PDB entry 7CWN | electron microscopy, 3.20 A resolution | chains A and C of the 15 polymer chains in the assembly

== Chain A (and C) ==
Name: Spike glycoprotein
Source organism: Severe acute respiratory syndrome coronavirus 2
Notes: chain C of this document is another copy of the same molecule, construct and numbering; everything in this record applies to it too
UniProtKB: P0DTC2 (SPIKE_SARS2); residue numbers follow UniProt; this construct covers 1-1273
Sequence (1273 residues; numbered 1 to 1273; the number before each row is that of its first residue):
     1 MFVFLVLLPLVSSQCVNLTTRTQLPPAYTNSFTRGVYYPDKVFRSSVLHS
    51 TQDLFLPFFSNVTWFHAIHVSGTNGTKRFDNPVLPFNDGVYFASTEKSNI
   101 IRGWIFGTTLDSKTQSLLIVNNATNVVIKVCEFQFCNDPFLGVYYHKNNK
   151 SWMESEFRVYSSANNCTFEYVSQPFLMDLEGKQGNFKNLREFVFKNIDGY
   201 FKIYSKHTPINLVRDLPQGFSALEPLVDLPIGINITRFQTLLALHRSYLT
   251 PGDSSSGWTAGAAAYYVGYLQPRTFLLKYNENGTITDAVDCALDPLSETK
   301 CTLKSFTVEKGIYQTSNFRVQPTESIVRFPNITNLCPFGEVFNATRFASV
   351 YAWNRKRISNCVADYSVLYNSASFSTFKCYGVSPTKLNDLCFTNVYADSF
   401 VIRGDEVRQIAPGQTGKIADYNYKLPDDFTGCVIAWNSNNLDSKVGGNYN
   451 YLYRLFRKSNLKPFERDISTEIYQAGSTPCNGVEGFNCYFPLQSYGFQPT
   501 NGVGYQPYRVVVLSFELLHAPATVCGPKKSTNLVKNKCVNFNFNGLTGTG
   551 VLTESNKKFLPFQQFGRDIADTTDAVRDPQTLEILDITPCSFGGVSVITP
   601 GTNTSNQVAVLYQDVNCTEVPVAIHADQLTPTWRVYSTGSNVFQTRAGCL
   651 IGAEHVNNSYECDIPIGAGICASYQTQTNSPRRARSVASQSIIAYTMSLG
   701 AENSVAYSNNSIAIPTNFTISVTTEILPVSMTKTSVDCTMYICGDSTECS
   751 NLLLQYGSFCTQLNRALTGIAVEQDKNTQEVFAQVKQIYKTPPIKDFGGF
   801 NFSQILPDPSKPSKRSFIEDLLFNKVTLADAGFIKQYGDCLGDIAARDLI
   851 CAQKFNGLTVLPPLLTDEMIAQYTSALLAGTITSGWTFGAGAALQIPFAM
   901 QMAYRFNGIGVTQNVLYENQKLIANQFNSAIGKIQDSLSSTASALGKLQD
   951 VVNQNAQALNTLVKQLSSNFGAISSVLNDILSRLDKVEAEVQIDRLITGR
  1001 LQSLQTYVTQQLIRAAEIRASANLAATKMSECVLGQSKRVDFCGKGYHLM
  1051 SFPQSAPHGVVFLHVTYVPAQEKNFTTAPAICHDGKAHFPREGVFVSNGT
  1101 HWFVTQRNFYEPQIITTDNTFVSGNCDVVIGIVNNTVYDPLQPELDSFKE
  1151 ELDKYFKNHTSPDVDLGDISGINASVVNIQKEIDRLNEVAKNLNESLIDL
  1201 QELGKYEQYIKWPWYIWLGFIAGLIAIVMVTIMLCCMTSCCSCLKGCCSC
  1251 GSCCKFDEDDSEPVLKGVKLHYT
Not modelled in the structure: 1-13, 252-255, 331-333, 528-530, 621-640, 677-688, 828-847, 1148-1273
Disulfides: Cys15-Cys136, Cys131-Cys166, Cys291-Cys301, Cys336-Cys361, Cys379-Cys432, Cys391-Cys525, Cys480-Cys488, Cys617-Cys649, Cys662-Cys671, Cys738-Cys760, Cys743-Cys749, Cys1032-Cys1043, Cys1082-Cys1126
Covalent attachments: N-acetylglucosamine (NAG) linked to Asn61, Asn234, Asn603, Asn616, Asn657, Asn709, Asn717, Asn801, Asn1074, Asn1098, Asn1134
What the authors report for this chain:
  - mutagenesis - N354D/D364Y, V367F, R408I, W436R: unchanged binding to P17

== How chain A and chain C interact ==
Contacting residue pairs - 141 pairs, chain A then chain C:
  Gln314(A) - Ser735(C)
  Asn317(A) - Asp737(C)
  Arg319(A) - Asp745(C)  salt bridge
  Lys558(A) - Phe43(C)
  Lys558(A) - Asn282(C)
  Phe559(A) - Phe43(C)  hydrophobic
  Leu560(A) - Tyr38(C)  hydrophobic
  Leu560(A) - Phe43(C)
  Leu560(A) - Gly283(C)
  Phe562(A) - Tyr38(C)  hydrophobic
  Phe562(A) - Asp40(C)
  Phe562(A) - Lys41(C)
  Phe562(A) - Glu224(C)
  Phe562(A) - Pro225(C)  hydrophobic
  Gln563(A) - Lys41(C)
  Gln563(A) - Val42(C)
  Gln563(A) - Phe43(C)
  Gln564(A) - Lys41(C)  hydrogen bond (backbone-backbone)
  Phe565(A) - Lys41(C)
  Phe565(A) - Val42(C)
  Phe565(A) - Phe43(C)  hydrogen bond (backbone-backbone)
  Gly566(A) - Val42(C)
  Gly566(A) - Phe43(C)
  Arg567(A) - Val42(C)
  Arg567(A) - Phe43(C)  hydrogen bond (backbone-backbone)
  Arg567(A) - Arg44(C)
  Asp568(A) - Asp848(C)  hydrogen bond (side chain-backbone)
  Asp568(A) - Ala852(C)
  Ile569(A) - Val47(C)  hydrophobic
  Ile569(A) - Leu849(C)  hydrophobic
  Ala570(A) - Ala852(C)  hydrophobic
  Ala570(A) - Val963(C)  hydrophobic
  Thr572(A) - Ala852(C)
  Thr588(A) - Phe855(C)
  Pro589(A) - Phe855(C)  hydrophobic
  Phe592(A) - Met740(C)  hydrophobic
  Phe592(A) - Lys854(C)
  Phe592(A) - Phe855(C)
  Phe592(A) - Gly857(C)
  Gln613(A) - Leu861(C)
  Pro665(A) - Leu864(C)  hydrophobic
  Ile666(A) - Leu864(C)
  Gly667(A) - Leu864(C)
  Ala668(A) - Pro863(C)
  Ala668(A) - Leu864(C)
  Ala668(A) - Thr866(C)
  Gly669(A) - Leu864(C)  hydrogen bond (backbone-backbone)
  Gly669(A) - Met869(C)
  Met697(A) - Leu865(C)  hydrophobic
  Met697(A) - Met869(C)  hydrophobic
  Leu699(A) - Ile788(C)
  Leu699(A) - Met869(C)
  Leu699(A) - Gln872(C)
  Leu699(A) - Tyr873(C)
  Gly700(A) - Lys786(C)
  Ala701(A) - Gln787(C)
  Ala701(A) - Ile788(C)  hydrogen bond (backbone-backbone)
  Glu702(A) - Ile788(C)
  Glu702(A) - Lys790(C)  salt bridge
  Asn703(A) - Gln787(C)
  Asn703(A) - Ile788(C)  hydrogen bond (backbone-backbone)
  Asn703(A) - Tyr789(C)
  Asn703(A) - Lys790(C)  hydrogen bond (backbone-backbone)
  Ser704(A) - Lys790(C)
  Val705(A) - Tyr789(C)  hydrophobic
  Val705(A) - Gln895(C)
  Ala706(A) - Gln895(C)
  Tyr707(A) - Pro792(C)  hydrophobic
  Tyr707(A) - Asp796(C)
  Tyr707(A) - Phe797(C)
  Tyr707(A) - Thr883(C)
  Tyr707(A) - Ile896(C)
  Tyr707(A) - Phe898(C)  hydrogen bond (side chain-backbone)
  Asn709(A) - Asp796(C)  hydrogen bond
  Asn709(A) - Pro897(C)
  Ser711(A) - Gln895(C)
  Ser711(A) - Ile896(C)
  Ser711(A) - Pro897(C)
  Ile712(A) - Gln895(C)
  Ile712(A) - Ile896(C)  hydrophobic
  Ala713(A) - Leu894(C)
  Ala713(A) - Gln895(C)  hydrogen bond (backbone-backbone)
  Pro715(A) - Leu894(C)
  Thr961(A) - Ser758(C)
  Thr961(A) - Gln762(C)
  Gln965(A) - Tyr756(C)
  Gln965(A) - Ser758(C)  hydrogen bond
  Gln965(A) - Phe759(C)
  Ser968(A) - Gln755(C)
  Ser968(A) - Gly757(C)
  Asn969(A) - Gln755(C)
  Phe970(A) - Gln755(C)  hydrogen bond (backbone-backbone)
  Phe970(A) - Tyr756(C)  hydrophobic
  Gly971(A) - Gln755(C)
  Gln1002(A) - Gln1005(C)  hydrogen bond
  Ser1003(A) - Phe759(C)
  Thr1006(A) - Gln762(C)
  Thr1006(A) - Gln1005(C)
  Thr1009(A) - Thr1009(C)
  Gln1010(A) - Leu1012(C)
  Ile1013(A) - Leu1012(C)  hydrophobic
  Arg1039(A) - Thr1027(C)
  Arg1039(A) - Glu1031(C)  salt bridge
  Arg1039(A) - Arg1039(C)
  Val1040(A) - Ser1030(C)
  Val1040(A) - Glu1031(C)
  Val1040(A) - Gly1035(C)
  Asp1041(A) - Gly889(C)
  Asp1041(A) - Leu1034(C)
  Lys1045(A) - Gly889(C)
  Lys1045(A) - Ala890(C)
  Lys1045(A) - Gly891(C)
  Gly1046(A) - Ala890(C)
  Tyr1047(A) - Trp886(C)  hydrogen bond
  Tyr1047(A) - Ala890(C)  hydrophobic
  Val1068(A) - Ala890(C)
  Pro1069(A) - Ala890(C)
  Glu1072(A) - Ala892(C)
  Glu1072(A) - Leu894(C)
  Asn1074(A) - Gln895(C)  hydrogen bond
  Thr1077(A) - Pro897(C)
  Thr1077(A) - Met900(C)  hydrogen bond
  Pro1079(A) - Tyr917(C)
  Phe1089(A) - Gln913(C)
  Phe1089(A) - Asn914(C)
  Phe1089(A) - Tyr917(C)  hydrophobic
  Pro1090(A) - Gln913(C)  hydrogen bond (backbone-side chain)
  Val1094(A) - Met900(C)  hydrophobic
  Val1094(A) - Tyr904(C)
  Arg1107(A) - Tyr904(C)
  Phe1121(A) - Thr912(C)
  Phe1121(A) - Asn914(C)
  Ser1123(A) - Asn914(C)  hydrogen bond
  Ser1123(A) - Glu918(C)  hydrogen bond
  Ser1123(A) - Glu1111(C)
  Gly1124(A) - Glu918(C)  hydrogen bond (backbone-side chain)
  Val1128(A) - Tyr917(C)
  Val1128(A) - Glu918(C)
  Val1129(A) - Tyr917(C)  hydrophobic
  Ile1130(A) - Gln920(C)
  Leu1141(A) - Leu1141(C)  hydrophobic
Other interface residues (no listed pair), chain A (90 interface residues in all): Asn360, Lys557, Asp571, Ile587, Asp614, Ala647, Thr696, Ser708, Asn710, Lys947, Gln957, Arg995, Phe1042, Ala1078, Gly1093
Other interface residues (no listed pair), chain C (89 interface residues in all): Phe168, Pro230, Thr284, Arg765, Thr768, Lys776, Asn856, Pro862, Thr887, Ala893, Lys921, Ser967, Asp994, Ile1013, Glu1144

== In short ==
90 residues of chain A face 89 of chain C across their interface; the contacts include 21 hydrogen bonds and 3
salt bridges. Among the polar pairs are Arg319(A)-Asp745(C), Glu702(A)-Lys790(C) and Arg1039(A)-Glu1031(C).
The paper reports that N354D/D364Y, V367F and R408I of chain A, among others, leave binding to P17 unchanged.
Chain A and chain C are both Spike glycoprotein (Severe acute respiratory syndrome coronavirus 2); the
structure, P17-H014 Fab cocktail in complex with SARS-CoV-2 spike protein, was determined by electron
microscopy together with 7CWL, 7CWM and 7CWO from the same study.
